PDB entry 3TY3 | X-ray diffraction, 1.85 A resolution | chains A and B

== Chain A (and B) ==
Name: Probable homoisocitrate dehydrogenase
Organism: Schizosaccharomyces pombe
Notes: EC 1.1.1.87; chain B of this document is another copy of the same molecule, construct and numbering; everything in this record applies to it too
UniProt: O14104 (LYS12_SCHPO); residue numbers follow UniProt; this construct covers 1-362
Sequence (366 residues; numbered -3 to 362; the number before each row is that of its first residue; numbers below 1 keep their minus sign (Gly-3 is residue -3)):
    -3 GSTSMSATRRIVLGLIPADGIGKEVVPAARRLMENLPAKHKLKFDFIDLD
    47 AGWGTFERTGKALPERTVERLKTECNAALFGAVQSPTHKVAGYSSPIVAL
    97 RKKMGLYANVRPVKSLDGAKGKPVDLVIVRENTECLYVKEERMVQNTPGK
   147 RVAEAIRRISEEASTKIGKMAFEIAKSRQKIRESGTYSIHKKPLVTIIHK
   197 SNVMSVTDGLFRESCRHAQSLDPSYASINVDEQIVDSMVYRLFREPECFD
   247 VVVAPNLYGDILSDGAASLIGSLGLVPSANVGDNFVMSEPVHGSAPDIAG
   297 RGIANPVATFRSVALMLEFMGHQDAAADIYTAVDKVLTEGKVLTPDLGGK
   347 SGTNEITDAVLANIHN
Disordered / not traced: -3 to 4 (chain B: -3 to 4, 54-56, 360-362)
Sequence notes: expression tag (-3 to 0)
Small-molecule neighbours: glycylglycylglycine (GGG): Phe76, Gly77, Ala78, Val79, Ser81, Ile93, Arg97, Glu285, Pro286, Val287, His288, Gly289
UniProt features mapped onto this chain:
  - binding site (NADH): Val79 to Ser81, Asn198, Gly289 to Asp293, Asn301
  - binding site ((2R,3S)-homoisocitrate): Ser81, Arg97, Arg107, Arg126, Tyr133, Lys196, Asn198
  - binding site (Mg(2+)): Asp232, Asp256, Asp260
  - modified residue (Phosphoserine): Ser81, Ser91
From the paper describing this entry:
  - binding site for glycylglycylglycine: Arg97, Glu285, Pro286
  - catalytic residues: Tyr133, Lys196, Asp232, Asp256, Asp260 (citing earlier work)
  - specificity-determining residues: Val94 (citing earlier work)

== Interface between chain A and chain B ==
Contacting residue pairs (107):
  Leu132(A) - Arg153(B)
  Leu132(A) - Met200(B)
  Tyr133(A) - Lys196(B)
  Tyr133(A) - Val199(B)  hydrophobic
  Lys135(A) - Asn198(B)  hydrogen bond (side chain-backbone)
  Lys135(A) - Val199(B)
  Glu137(A) - Met200(B)
  Glu137(A) - Ser201(B)  hydrogen bond (side chain-backbone)
  Glu137(A) - Val202(B)  hydrogen bond (side chain-backbone)
  Glu137(A) - Thr203(B)  hydrogen bond
  Met139(A) - Val202(B)  hydrophobic
  Gly145(A) - Glu157(B)  hydrogen bond (backbone-side chain)
  Gly145(A) - Glu158(B)
  Lys146(A) - Glu157(B)  hydrogen bond (backbone-side chain)
  Arg147(A) - Ser156(B)
  Arg147(A) - Glu157(B)  salt bridge
  Arg147(A) - Leu206(B)
  Arg147(A) - Glu209(B)  salt bridge
  Val148(A) - Arg154(B)
  Val148(A) - Ile155(B)
  Ala149(A) - Arg153(B)
  Ala149(A) - Arg154(B)
  Ala149(A) - Ile155(B)  hydrogen bond (backbone-backbone)
  Ala149(A) - Val202(B)  hydrophobic
  Ala149(A) - Thr203(B)
  Ala149(A) - Leu206(B)
  Glu150(A) - Ile152(B)
  Glu150(A) - Arg153(B)
  Glu150(A) - Arg154(B)  salt bridge
  Glu150(A) - Thr203(B)
  Ala151(A) - Ala151(B)
  Ala151(A) - Ile152(B)
  Ala151(A) - Arg153(B)  hydrogen bond (backbone-backbone)
  Ala151(A) - Met200(B)  hydrophobic
  Ala151(A) - Thr203(B)
  Ile152(A) - Glu150(B)
  Ile152(A) - Ala151(B)
  Ile152(A) - Ile152(B)  hydrophobic
  Arg153(A) - Leu132(B)
  Arg153(A) - Ala149(B)
  Arg153(A) - Glu150(B)
  Arg153(A) - Ala151(B)  hydrogen bond (backbone-backbone)
  Arg154(A) - Val148(B)
  Arg154(A) - Ala149(B)
  Arg154(A) - Glu150(B)  salt bridge
  Ile155(A) - Val148(B)
  Ile155(A) - Ala149(B)  hydrogen bond (backbone-backbone)
  Ser156(A) - Arg147(B)
  Glu157(A) - Gly145(B)  hydrogen bond (side chain-backbone)
  Glu157(A) - Lys146(B)  hydrogen bond (side chain-backbone)
  Glu157(A) - Arg147(B)  salt bridge
  Glu158(A) - Gly145(B)
  Glu158(A) - Lys146(B)  salt bridge
  Lys196(A) - Tyr133(B)
  Lys196(A) - Leu253(B)
  Lys196(A) - Asp256(B)  salt bridge
  Asn198(A) - Lys135(B)  hydrogen bond (backbone-side chain)
  Val199(A) - Tyr133(B)  hydrophobic
  Val199(A) - Lys135(B)
  Met200(A) - Leu132(B)
  Met200(A) - Glu137(B)
  Met200(A) - Ala151(B)  hydrophobic
  Ser201(A) - Glu137(B)  hydrogen bond (backbone-side chain)
  Val202(A) - Glu137(B)  hydrogen bond (backbone-side chain)
  Val202(A) - Ala149(B)  hydrophobic
  Thr203(A) - Glu137(B)  hydrogen bond
  Thr203(A) - Ala149(B)
  Thr203(A) - Glu150(B)
  Thr203(A) - Ala151(B)
  Leu206(A) - Arg147(B)
  Leu206(A) - Ala149(B)
  Glu209(A) - Arg147(B)  salt bridge
  Asp232(A) - Asp256(B)
  Asp232(A) - Ile257(B)  hydrogen bond (side chain-backbone)
  Asp232(A) - Asp260(B)
  Ser233(A) - Asp260(B)  hydrogen bond (backbone-side chain)
  Val235(A) - Ile257(B)  hydrophobic
  Val235(A) - Gly261(B)
  Tyr236(A) - Asp260(B)
  Tyr236(A) - Ala263(B)
  Tyr236(A) - Ser264(B)
  Tyr236(A) - Leu269(B)
  Phe239(A) - Val235(B)
  Phe239(A) - Phe239(B)  hydrophobic
  Phe239(A) - Gly261(B)
  Phe239(A) - Ser264(B)
  Arg240(A) - Ser264(B)  hydrogen bond (side chain-backbone)
  Arg240(A) - Ile266(B)  hydrogen bond (side chain-backbone)
  Arg240(A) - Gly267(B)  hydrogen bond (side chain-backbone)
  Leu253(A) - Lys196(B)
  Leu253(A) - Leu253(B)  hydrophobic
  Asp256(A) - Lys196(B)  salt bridge
  Asp256(A) - Asp232(B)
  Ile257(A) - Asp232(B)
  Ile257(A) - Val235(B)  hydrophobic
  Ile257(A) - Ile257(B)  hydrophobic
  Asp260(A) - Asp232(B)
  Asp260(A) - Tyr236(B)
  Gly261(A) - Val235(B)
  Ala263(A) - Tyr236(B)
  Ser264(A) - Tyr236(B)
  Ser264(A) - Phe239(B)
  Ser264(A) - Arg240(B)  hydrogen bond (backbone-side chain)
  Leu265(A) - Phe239(B)  hydrophobic
  Gly267(A) - Tyr236(B)  hydrogen bond (backbone-side chain)
  Gly267(A) - Arg240(B)  hydrogen bond (backbone-side chain)
  Leu269(A) - Tyr236(B)
Interface residues without a listed pair, chain A (49 interface residues in all): Arg138, Thr143, Val231, Tyr254, Ser268
Interface residues without a listed pair, chain B (47 interface residues in all): Arg138, Met139, Thr143, Val231, Tyr254

== Summary ==
49 residues of chain A face 47 of chain B across their interface; the contacts include 24 hydrogen bonds and 9
salt bridges. Polar contacts include Arg147(A)-Glu157(B), Arg147(A)-Glu209(B) and Glu150(A)-Arg154(B). Ligands
of chain A: glycylglycylglycine. From the paper: catalytic residues Tyr133(A), Lys196(A) and Asp232(A) among
others; a binding site for glycylglycylglycine at Arg97(A), Glu285(A) and Pro286(A).
Chain A and chain B are both Probable homoisocitrate dehydrogenase (Schizosaccharomyces pombe); the structure,
Crystal structure of homoisocitrate dehydrogenase from Schizosaccharomyces pombe bound to
glycyl-glycyl-glycine, was determined by X-ray diffraction (same publication as 3TY4).
